Entry 7KTW (electron microscopy, 4.27 A resolution (low resolution: residue-level contacts below are approximate; hydrogen-bond / salt-bridge calls are withheld)); this record covers chain A.

# Chain A
Protein: metavinculin
Organism: Homo sapiens
UniProt: P18206 (VINC_HUMAN); residue numbers follow UniProt; this construct covers 1-1134
Sequence (1142 residues; numbered 1 to 1142; the number before each row is that of its first residue):
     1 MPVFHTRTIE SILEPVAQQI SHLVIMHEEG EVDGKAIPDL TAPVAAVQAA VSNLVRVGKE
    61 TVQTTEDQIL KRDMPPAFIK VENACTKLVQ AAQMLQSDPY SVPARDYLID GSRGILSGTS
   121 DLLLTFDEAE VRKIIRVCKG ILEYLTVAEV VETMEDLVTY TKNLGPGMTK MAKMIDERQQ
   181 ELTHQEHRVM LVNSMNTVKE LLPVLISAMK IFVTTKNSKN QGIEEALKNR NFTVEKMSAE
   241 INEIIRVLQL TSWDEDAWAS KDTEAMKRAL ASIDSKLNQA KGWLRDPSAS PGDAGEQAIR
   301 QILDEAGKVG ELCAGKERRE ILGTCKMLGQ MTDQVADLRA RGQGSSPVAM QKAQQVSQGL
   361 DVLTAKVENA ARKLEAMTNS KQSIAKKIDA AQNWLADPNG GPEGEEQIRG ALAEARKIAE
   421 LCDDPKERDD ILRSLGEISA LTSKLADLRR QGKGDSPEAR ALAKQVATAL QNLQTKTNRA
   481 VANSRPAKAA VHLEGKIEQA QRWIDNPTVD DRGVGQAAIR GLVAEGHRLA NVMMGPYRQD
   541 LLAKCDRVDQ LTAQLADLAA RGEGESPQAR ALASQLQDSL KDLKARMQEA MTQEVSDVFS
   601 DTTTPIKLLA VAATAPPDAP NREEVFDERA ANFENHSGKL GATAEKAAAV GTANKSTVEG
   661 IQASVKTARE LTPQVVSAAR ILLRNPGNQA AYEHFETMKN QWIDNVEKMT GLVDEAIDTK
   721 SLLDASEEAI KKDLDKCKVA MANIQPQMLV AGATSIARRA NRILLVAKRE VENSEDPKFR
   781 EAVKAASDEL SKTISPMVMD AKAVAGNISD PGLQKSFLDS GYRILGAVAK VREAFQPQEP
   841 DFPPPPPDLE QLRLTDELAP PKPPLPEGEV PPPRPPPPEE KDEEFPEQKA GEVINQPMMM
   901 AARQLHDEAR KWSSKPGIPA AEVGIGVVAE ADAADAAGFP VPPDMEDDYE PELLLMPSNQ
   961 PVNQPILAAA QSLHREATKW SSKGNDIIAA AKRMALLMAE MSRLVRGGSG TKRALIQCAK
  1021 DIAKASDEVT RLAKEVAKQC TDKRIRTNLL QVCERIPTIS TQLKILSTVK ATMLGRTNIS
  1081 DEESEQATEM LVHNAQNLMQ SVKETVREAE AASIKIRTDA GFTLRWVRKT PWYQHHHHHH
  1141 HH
Unresolved in the structure: 840-960, 1117-1142
Sequence notes: expression tag (1135-1142)
UniProt features mapped onto this chain:
  - region: Met-741 to Leu-764 (Interaction with ACTN4), Ala-1120 to Gln-1134 (Facilitates phospholipid membrane insertion)
  - modified residue: Ser-97 (Phosphoserine), Lys-173 (N6-acetyllysine), Ser-260 (Phosphoserine), Ser-272 (Phosphoserine), Ser-275 (Phosphoserine), Ser-288 (Phosphoserine), Ser-290 (Phosphoserine), Ser-346 (Phosphoserine), Ser-434 (Phosphoserine), Lys-496 (N6-acetyllysine), Tyr-537 (Phosphotyrosine), Ser-574 (Phosphoserine), Ser-579 (Phosphoserine), Ser-600 (Phosphoserine), Thr-604 (Phosphothreonine), Thr-672 (Phosphothreonine), Ser-721 (Phosphoserine), Ser-795 (Phosphoserine), Ser-809 (Phosphoserine), Tyr-822 (Phosphotyrosine) and 1 more in UniProt
  - natural variant: Leu-277 (L277M: In CMH15), Leu-954 (deletion: In CMD1W), Arg-975 (R975W: In CMD1W)
What the authors report for this chain:
  - contacts within the chain: Asn-773/Asp-1042, Glu-775/Arg-1046 (salt bridge)

# Summary
The paper reports contacts within the chain involving Asn-773, Asp-1042 and Glu-775 among others.
Chain A is metavinculin (Homo sapiens); the structure, Cryogenic electron microscopy model of full-length
human metavinculin H1'-parallel conformation 2, was determined by electron microscopy (same publication as
7KTT, 7KTU and 7KTV).
